2BRI - chains A and B; structure by X-ray diffraction, 3.00 A resolution.

[Chain A (and B)]
Protein: Uridylate kinase
Organism: Pyrococcus furiosus
Notes: EC 2.7.4.-; chain B of this document is another copy of the same molecule, construct and numbering; everything in this record applies to it too
Reference sequence: Q8U122 (PYRH_PYRFU); residues 1-225 here = UniProt positions 1-225
Amino-acid sequence (225 residues; row label = number of the first residue in the row):
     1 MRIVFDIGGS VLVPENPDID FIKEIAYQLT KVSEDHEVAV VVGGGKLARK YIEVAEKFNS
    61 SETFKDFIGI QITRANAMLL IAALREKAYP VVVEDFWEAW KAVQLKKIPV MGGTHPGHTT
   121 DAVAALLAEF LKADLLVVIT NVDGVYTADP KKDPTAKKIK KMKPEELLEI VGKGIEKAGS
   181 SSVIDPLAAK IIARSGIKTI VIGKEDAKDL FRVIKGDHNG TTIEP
Modified / non-standard residues: Mse-1, Mse-78, Mse-111, Mse-162 (selenomethionine; parent Met)
Curated features (UniProtKB/Swiss-Prot):
  - binding site (Mg(2+)): Asp-6, Thr-120, Asp-121, Ser-182
  - binding site (ATP): Gly-9, Ser-10, Gly-45, Arg-49, Thr-140, Asn-141, Tyr-146, Asp-149, Ser-182
  - binding site (UMP): Gly-44, Asp-66, Thr-114 to Thr-120, Gly-179
Metal / ion sites: Mg2+: Asp-121 (together with AMP-PNP)
Residues lining bound ligands: AMP-PNP (ANP; phosphoaminophosphonic acid-adenylate ester): Gly-8, Gly-9, Ser-10, Val-11, Gly-43, Gly-44, Gly-45, Thr-120, Ile-139, Thr-140, Asn-141, Val-142, Gly-144, Val-145, Tyr-146, Ala-148, Asp-149, Pro-150, Lys-151, Ile-170, Ser-181, Ser-182, Val-183

[How chain A and chain B interact]
Residue-residue contacts - 48 pairs, chain A then chain B:
  Val-13(A) / Tyr-51(B)
  Asn-16(A) / Lys-50(B)  hydrogen bond
  Pro-17(A) / Tyr-51(B)  hydrophobic
  Ile-19(A) / Val-54(B)  hydrophobic
  Ile-19(A) / Lys-57(B)
  Ile-22(A) / Phe-58(B)  hydrophobic
  Lys-23(A) / Phe-58(B)
  Leu-47(A) / Leu-47(B)  hydrophobic
  Leu-47(A) / Tyr-51(B)
  Lys-50(A) / Asn-16(B)
  Tyr-51(A) / Val-13(B)
  Tyr-51(A) / Leu-47(B)
  Tyr-51(A) / Ala-75(B)  hydrophobic
  Tyr-51(A) / Asn-76(B)  hydrogen bond
  Tyr-51(A) / Leu-79(B)
  Val-54(A) / Ile-19(B)  hydrophobic
  Val-54(A) / Leu-79(B)  hydrophobic
  Lys-57(A) / Ile-19(B)
  Phe-58(A) / Ile-22(B)  hydrophobic
  Phe-58(A) / Lys-23(B)
  Phe-58(A) / Ala-82(B)
  Phe-58(A) / Ala-83(B)  hydrophobic
  Phe-58(A) / Arg-85(B)  hydrogen bond (backbone-side chain)
  Asn-59(A) / Arg-85(B)
  Phe-64(A) / Mse-78(B)  hydrophobic
  Phe-64(A) / Ala-82(B)  hydrophobic
  Phe-64(A) / Pro-90(B)
  Phe-67(A) / Mse-78(B)
  Ile-68(A) / Mse-78(B)  hydrophobic
  Gln-71(A) / Gln-71(B)  hydrogen bond (backbone-side chain)
  Gln-71(A) / Arg-74(B)
  Gln-71(A) / Ala-75(B)
  Gln-71(A) / Mse-78(B)
  Arg-74(A) / Gln-71(B)
  Ala-75(A) / Tyr-51(B)
  Ala-75(A) / Gln-71(B)
  Asn-76(A) / Tyr-51(B)  hydrogen bond
  Mse-78(A) / Phe-64(B)
  Mse-78(A) / Phe-67(B)  hydrophobic
  Mse-78(A) / Ile-68(B)
  Leu-79(A) / Tyr-51(B)
  Leu-79(A) / Val-54(B)  hydrophobic
  Ile-81(A) / Phe-64(B)  hydrophobic
  Ala-82(A) / Phe-58(B)
  Ala-82(A) / Phe-64(B)  hydrophobic
  Ala-83(A) / Phe-58(B)  hydrophobic
  Arg-85(A) / Phe-58(B)
  Pro-90(A) / Phe-64(B)
Also at the interface, not in a pair above, chain A (29 interface residues in all): Ala-55, Ile-72
Also at the interface, not in a pair above, chain B (30 interface residues in all): Pro-17, Ala-55, Asn-59, Ser-60, Ile-72, Ile-81

[Summary]
The interface between chain A and chain B involves 29 residues on one side and 30 on the other; the contacts
include 5 hydrogen bonds. Polar pairs include Asn-16(A)/Lys-50(B), Tyr-51(A)/Asn-76(B) and
Phe-58(A)/Arg-85(B). Ligands of chain A: AMP-PNP.
Chain A and chain B are both Uridylate kinase (Pyrococcus furiosus); the structure, Ump kinase from pyrococcus
furiosus complexed with its substrate analog amppnp, was determined by X-ray diffraction, deposited together
with 2BMU and 2BRX.
